Entry 7EXX (X-ray diffraction, 2.50 A resolution); this record covers chain A.

Chain A:
Protein: DNA phosphorothioation-dependent restriction protein DptG
Organism: Escherichia coli
Reference sequence: A0A0P7R7Y1 (A0A0P7R7Y1_ECOLX); residues 1-441 here = UniProt positions 1-441
Sequence (444 residues; numbered -2 to 441; the number before each row is that of its first residue; numbers below 1 keep their minus sign (Gly-2 is residue -2)):
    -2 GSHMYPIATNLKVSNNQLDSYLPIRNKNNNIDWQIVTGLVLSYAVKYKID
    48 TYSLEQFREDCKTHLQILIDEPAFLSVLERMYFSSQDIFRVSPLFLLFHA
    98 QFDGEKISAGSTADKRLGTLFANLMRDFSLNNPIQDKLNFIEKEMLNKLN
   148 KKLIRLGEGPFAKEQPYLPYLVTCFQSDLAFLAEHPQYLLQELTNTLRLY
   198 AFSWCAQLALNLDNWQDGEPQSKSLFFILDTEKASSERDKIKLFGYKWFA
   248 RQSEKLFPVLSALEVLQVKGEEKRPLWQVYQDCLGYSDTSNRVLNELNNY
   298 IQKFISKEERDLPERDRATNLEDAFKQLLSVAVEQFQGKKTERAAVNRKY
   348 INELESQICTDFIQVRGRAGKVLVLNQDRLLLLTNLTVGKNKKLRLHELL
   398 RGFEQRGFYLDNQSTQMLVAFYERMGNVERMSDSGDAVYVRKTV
Not modelled in the structure: 131-134
Modified / non-standard residues: Cys58 (S-phosphocysteine; CSP)
Construct notes: expression tag (-2 to 0)
Ion coordination: Na+: Asp47, Thr48, Arg427, Asp430

Overview:
The Na+ site is built by Asp47, Thr48, Arg427 and Asp430.
Chain A is DNA phosphorothioation-dependent restriction protein DptG (Escherichia coli); the structure, The
structure of DndG, was determined by X-ray diffraction together with 7ES4 from the same study.
